Entry 8XXW (electron microscopy, 3.03 A resolution); this record covers chains H and L of the 4 polymer chains in the assembly.

# Chain H
Protein: M2-7-Heavy chain
Source organism: Mus musculus
Sequence (120 residues; each row starts with the number of its first residue):
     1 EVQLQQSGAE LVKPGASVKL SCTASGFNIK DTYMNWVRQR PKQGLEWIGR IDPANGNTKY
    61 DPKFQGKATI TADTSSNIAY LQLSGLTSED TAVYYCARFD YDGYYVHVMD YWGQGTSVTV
Cystine bridges: Cys-22/Cys-96

# Chain L
Protein: M2-7-Light chain
Source organism: Mus musculus
Sequence (107 residues; each row starts with the number of its first residue):
     1 DIKMTQSPSS MYASLGERVT ITCKASQDIN SYLSWFQQKP GKSPKTLIYR ANRLVDGVPS
    61 RFSGSGSGQD YSLTINSLEY EDMGIYYCLQ YDEFPFTFGS GTKLEIK
Cystine bridges: Cys-23/Cys-88

# Chain H / chain L interface
Contacting residue pairs (25; chain H residue first):
  Gln-39(H) with Gln-38(L), hydrogen bond; Tyr-87(L), hydrogen bond
  Leu-45(H) with Pro-44(L), hydrophobic; Tyr-87(L), hydrophobic; Phe-98(L)
  Trp-47(H) with Phe-96(L)
  Arg-50(H) with Phe-94(L)
  Asp-61(H) with Pro-95(L); Phe-96(L)
  Tyr-101(H) with Ser-34(L), hydrogen bond; Phe-36(L); Thr-46(L), hydrogen bond; Tyr-49(L), hydrophobic; Tyr-91(L)
  Tyr-104(H) with Tyr-32(L), hydrophobic
  Val-106(H) with Tyr-49(L); Arg-53(L)
  His-107(H) with Tyr-49(L), hydrogen bond (backbone-side chain)
  Val-108(H) with Tyr-49(L); Val-55(L)
  Asp-110(H) with Lys-45(L); Thr-46(L), hydrogen bond
  Trp-112(H) with Phe-36(L), hydrophobic; Pro-44(L)
  Gly-113(H) with Ser-43(L)
Other interface residues (no listed pair), chain H (26 interface residues in all): Asn-35, Val-37, Gln-43, Gly-44, Glu-46, Lys-59, Tyr-60, Pro-62, Tyr-95, Phe-99, Asp-102, Tyr-105, Met-109
Other interface residues (no listed pair), chain L (18 interface residues in all): Lys-42

# Overview
26 residues of chain H face 18 of chain L across their interface; the contacts include 6 hydrogen bonds. Polar
pairs include Gln-39(H)/Gln-38(L), Gln-39(H)/Tyr-87(L) and Tyr-101(H)/Ser-34(L).
Chain H is M2-7-Heavy chain and chain L is M2-7-Light chain, both from Mus musculus; the structure, Fab M2-7
complexed with SARS-Cov2 RBD and human ACE2, was determined by electron microscopy.
